PDB entry 5QTX | X-ray diffraction, 2.07 A resolution | chains A and H

[Chain A]
Protein: Coagulation factor XI
Source organism: Homo sapiens
Notes: EC 3.4.21.27; fragment: coagulation factor xi, heavy chain
UniProtKB: P03951 (FA11_HUMAN); the construct lacks a stretch of the UniProt sequence and is renumbered around it, so the offset changes along the chain: 16-36 = UniProt 388-408; 37-58 = UniProt 411-432; 59-65 = UniProt 435-441; 66-143 = UniProt 444-521; 3 more segments
Sequence (244 residues; numbered 16 to 251 plus 9 insertion-coded residues; 1 number in that range is skipped by the numbering (no residue carries it; nothing is unmodelled there); the number before each row is that of its first residue; a row labelled like 36A-36B holds insertion residues (36A, then the next letters in order)):
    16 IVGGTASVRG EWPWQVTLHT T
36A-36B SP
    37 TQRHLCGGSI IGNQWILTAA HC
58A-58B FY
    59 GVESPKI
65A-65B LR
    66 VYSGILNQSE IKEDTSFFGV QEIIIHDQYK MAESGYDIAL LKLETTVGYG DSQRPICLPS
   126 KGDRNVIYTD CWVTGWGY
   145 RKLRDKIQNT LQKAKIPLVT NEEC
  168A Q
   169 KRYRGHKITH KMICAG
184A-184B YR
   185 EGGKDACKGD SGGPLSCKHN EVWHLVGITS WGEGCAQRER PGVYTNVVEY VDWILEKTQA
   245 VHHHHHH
Disordered / not traced: 246-251
Cystine bridges: Cys42-Cys58, Cys136-Cys201, Cys168-Cys182, Cys191-Cys219
Construct notes: conflict Gly113 (Asn491 in P03951), Gly115 (Thr493 in P03951); expression tag (246-251)
Residues lining bound ligands: ethyl (QLD; ethyl (2R,7S)-7-({(2E)-3-[5-chloro-2-(1H-tetrazol-1-yl)phenyl]prop-2-enoyl}amino)-14-[(methoxycarbonyl)amino]-1,2,3,4,5,6,7,9-octahydro-11,8-(azeno)-1,9-benzodiazacyclotridecine-2-carboxylate): Thr35, Arg39, His40, Leu41, Cys42, His57, Tyr143, Leu147, Ile151, Asp189, Ala190, Cys191, Lys192, Gly193, Asp194, Ser195, Thr213, Ser214, Trp215, Gly216, Gly218, Cys219, Gly226, Val227, Tyr228
Swiss-Prot annotation at these positions:
  - active site (Charge relay system): His57, Asp102, Ser195
  - binding site (heparin): Lys169 to Arg172
  - glycosylation: Asn72 (N-linked (GlcNAc...) (complex) asparagine)

[Chain H]
Protein: Coagulation factor XI
Source organism: Homo sapiens
Notes: EC 3.4.21.27; fragment: N-ter fragment
UniProtKB: P03951 (FA11_HUMAN); residues 357-369 here correspond to UniProt positions 375-387 (UniProt number = residue number + 18)
Sequence (18 residues; numbered 352 to 369; the number before each row is that of its first residue):
   352 MDDDDKMDNE CTTKIKPR
Disordered / not traced: 352-361, 368-369
Construct notes: initiating methionine (352); expression tag (353-356)

[Chain A / chain H interface]
Cross-chain cystine bridges: Cys122(A)-Cys362(H)
Residue-residue contacts - 15 pairs, chain A then chain H:
  Ile47(A) - Ile366(H)
  Gly48(A) - Ile366(H)
  Trp51(A) - Ile366(H)
  Cys122(A) - Cys362(H)  disulfide
  Leu123(A) - Thr364(H)
  Leu123(A) - Ile366(H)  hydrophobic
  Pro124(A) - Thr364(H)  hydrogen bond (backbone-side chain)
  Ser125(A) - Thr363(H)
  Val235(A) - Thr364(H)
  Leu239(A) - Lys365(H)
  Leu239(A) - Ile366(H)  hydrophobic
  Thr242(A) - Ile366(H)
  Gln243(A) - Lys365(H)
  Gln243(A) - Ile366(H)
  Gln243(A) - Lys367(H)  hydrogen bond (side chain-backbone)
Also at the interface, not in a pair above, chain A (13 interface residues in all): Asn49, Ile238

[Overview]
13 residues of chain A and 6 residues of chain H are in contact, with 1 disulfide bond and 2 hydrogen bonds.
Among the polar pairs are Pro124(A)-Thr364(H) and Gln243(A)-Lys367(H). Bound to chain A: ethyl.
Chain A is Coagulation factor XI and chain H is Coagulation factor XI, both from Homo sapiens; the structure,
FACTOR XIA IN COMPLEX WITH THE INHIBITOR ethyl
(2R,7S)-7-({(2E)-3-[5-chloro-2-(1H-tetrazol-1-yl)phenyl]prop-2-enoyl}amino)-14-[(methoxycarbonyl)amino]-1,2,3,4,5,6,7,9-octahydro-11,8-(azeno)-1,9-benzodiazacyclotridecine-2-carboxylate,
was determined by X-ray diffraction together with 5QTV, 5QTW and 5QTY from the same study.
